PDB entry 8XX5 | electron microscopy, 2.40 A resolution | chains E and A of the 9 polymer chains in the assembly

[Chain E]
Protein: C147L
Organism: African swine fever virus
UniProt: A0A2X0RTW5 (A0A2X0RTW5_ASF); residues 9-147 here = UniProt positions 9-147
Chain sequence (139 residues; numbered 9 to 147; the number before each row is that of its first residue):
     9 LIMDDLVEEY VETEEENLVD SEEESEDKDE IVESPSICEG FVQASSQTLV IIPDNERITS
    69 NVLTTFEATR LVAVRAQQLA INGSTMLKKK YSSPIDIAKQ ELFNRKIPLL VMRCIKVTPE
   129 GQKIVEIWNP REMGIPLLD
Unresolved in the structure: 28-37
Reported in the primary citation:
  - conformationally variable residues (order/disorder transition): Leu9 to Val27

[Chain A]
Protein: DNA-directed RNA polymerase subunit
Organism: African swine fever virus
Notes: EC 2.7.7.6
UniProt: A0A3S7XUW7 (A0A3S7XUW7_ASF); residue numbers follow UniProt; this construct covers 1-1440
Chain sequence (1440 residues; each row starts with the number of its first residue):
     1 MEAGYAEIAA VQFNIAGDND HKRQGVMEVT ISNLFEGTLP AEGGIYDARM GTTDHHYKCI
    61 TCSHQRKQCM GHPGILQMHA PVLQPLFIAE IRRWLRVICL NCGAPIVDLK RYEHLIRPKR
   121 LIEAASSQTE GKQCYVCKAV HPKIVKDSED YFTFWADQQG KIDKLYPQII REIFSRVTYD
   181 TVVKLGRSKN SHPEKLVLKA IQIPPISIRP GIRLGIGSGP QSFHDINNVI QYLVRKNLLI
   241 PKDLQIVRGQ KIPLNIDRNL QTIQQLYYNF LLDSVSTTAT QGGTGKRGIV MGARPAPSIM
   301 RRLPRKEGRI RKSLLGSQVW SISRSTICGN SDLHLDEVGY PISFARTLQV AETVQHYNIN
   361 RLMPYFLNGK RQYPGCSRVY KQITQSVHDI EGLKQDFRLE VGDILYRDVV TGDVAFFNRQ
   421 PSLERSSIGV HRIVVLENPK ISTFQMNVSA CAWYNADFDG DQMNLWVPWS VMSRVEAELL
   481 CSVRNWFIST KSSGPVNGQV QDSTVGSFLL TRTNTPMGKN VMNKLHAMGL FQTTQTDPPC
   541 FANYSPTDLL DGKSVVSMLL RQTPINYQRA PTWYSEVYAP YMHYNKQDIS TQIRNGELIE
   601 GVLDKKAVGA GSSGGIYHLI SRRYGPQQAL KMIFATQQLA LNYVRNAGFT VSTADMLLTP
   661 EAHQEVQEII NELLLESEEI NNRLLHGDIM PPIGLTTHDF YEKLQLNALK FPDRILKPIM
   721 NSINPETNGL FQMVATGAKG SNPNMIHIMA GIGQIEINTQ RIQPQFSFGR TLVYYPRFAL
   781 EAQAYGFICN SYIAGLTSPE FIFGEMNGRF DLINKALSTS STGYANRKAI FGLQSCIVDY
   841 YRRVSIDTRL VQQLYGEDGL DARQLETVRF ETIMLSDQEL EDKFKYTGIQ SPLFEEEFSR
   901 LKKDRDKYRQ IFLNVENFNF SQLLTDVRQV PVNVASIVKN ILLSSTSGVL PFDEKSILQK
   961 YAMVKTFCKN LPYVFINNIQ ERLQTPIPVY LKRAASLMRM LIRIELATVK TLNITCEQMS
  1021 AILDLIRLQY TQSLINYGEA VGILAAQSVS EPLTQYMLDS HHRSVAGGTN KSGIVRPQEI
  1081 FSAKPVEAEQ SSEMLLRLKN PEVETNKTYA QEIANSIELI TFERLILQWH LLYETYSSTK
  1141 KNVMYPDFAS DVEWMTDFLE NHPLLQPPED IANWCIRLEL NKTTMILKSI SLESIINSLR
  1201 AKHPNTYIMH SVENTASGIP IIIRIYLRES AFRRSTNTRM ATDEKIAVNV VDKLLNSTIR
  1261 GIPGIKNANV VKLMRHRVDA QGKLVRLDNI YAIKTNGTNI FGAMLDDNID PYTIVSSSIG
  1321 DTMELYGIEA ARQKIISEIR TVMGDKGPNH RHLLMYADLM TRTGQVTSLE KAGLNAREPS
  1381 NVLLRMALSS PVQVLTDAAV DSAVNPIYGI AAPTLMGSVP RIGTMYSDII MDEKYITENY
Unresolved in the structure: 212-224, 285-295, 1138-1142, 1234-1240
Metal / ion sites: Zn2+ site 1: Cys59, Cys62, Cys69, His72; Zn2+ site 2: Cys99, Cys102, Cys134, Cys137; Mg2+: Asp457, Asp459, Asp461

[Chain E / chain A interface]
Residue-residue contacts (136):
  Val15(E) - Arg301(A)  hydrogen bond (backbone-side chain)
  Glu16(E) - Arg301(A)  hydrogen bond (backbone-side chain)
  Glu16(E) - Arg305(A)  salt bridge
  Glu17(E) - Ser274(A)
  Glu17(E) - Val275(A)
  Glu17(E) - Ser276(A)  hydrogen bond
  Tyr18(E) - Ser274(A)  hydrogen bond (backbone-backbone)
  Tyr18(E) - Val275(A)
  Tyr18(E) - Ser276(A)  hydrogen bond (backbone-backbone)
  Tyr18(E) - Arg301(A)
  Tyr18(E) - Pro304(A)
  Tyr18(E) - Arg305(A)
  Tyr18(E) - Ser1390(A)
  Tyr18(E) - Pro1391(A)
  Val19(E) - Ser276(A)
  Glu20(E) - Thr277(A)
  Glu20(E) - Thr278(A)  hydrogen bond (backbone-backbone)
  Glu20(E) - Ser1390(A)
  Glu20(E) - Pro1391(A)
  Glu20(E) - Val1392(A)  hydrogen bond (side chain-backbone)
  Glu20(E) - Gln1393(A)  hydrogen bond (side chain-backbone)
  Thr21(E) - Thr278(A)
  Glu22(E) - Gln1393(A)  hydrogen bond (backbone-side chain)
  Glu23(E) - Thr278(A)
  Glu24(E) - Lys1371(A)  salt bridge
  Glu24(E) - Asn1375(A)
  Glu24(E) - Arg1385(A)
  Glu24(E) - Gln1393(A)
  Glu24(E) - Val1394(A)
  Glu24(E) - Asp1397(A)
  Leu26(E) - Asn1375(A)
  Leu26(E) - Pro1379(A)  hydrophobic
  Leu26(E) - Arg1385(A)
  Glu38(E) - Asp180(A)
  Ile39(E) - Tyr179(A)
  Ile39(E) - Asp180(A)
  Ile39(E) - Val183(A)  hydrophobic
  Ile39(E) - Lys184(A)
  Val40(E) - Lys189(A)
  Glu41(E) - Tyr179(A)
  Glu41(E) - Lys189(A)
  Glu47(E) - Asn190(A)  hydrogen bond
  Asp62(E) - Ile979(A)
  Asn63(E) - Ile979(A)
  Asn63(E) - Gln980(A)  hydrogen bond (backbone-side chain)
  Asn63(E) - Arg982(A)
  Asn63(E) - Leu983(A)
  Glu64(E) - Gln980(A)
  Arg65(E) - Asn977(A)  hydrogen bond (backbone-side chain)
  Arg65(E) - Ile979(A)
  Arg65(E) - Gln980(A)  hydrogen bond (backbone-side chain)
  Ile66(E) - Tyr841(A)  hydrophobic
  Ile66(E) - Ile976(A)
  Ile66(E) - Asn977(A)
  Thr67(E) - Tyr840(A)
  Thr67(E) - Ile976(A)
  Thr67(E) - Asn977(A)  hydrogen bond (backbone-side chain)
  Thr67(E) - Tyr1037(A)
  Ser68(E) - Ile976(A)  hydrogen bond (backbone-backbone)
  Ser68(E) - Tyr1037(A)  hydrogen bond (backbone-side chain)
  Asn69(E) - Asn977(A)
  Asn69(E) - Asn978(A)  hydrogen bond
  Val70(E) - Thr1031(A)
  Thr72(E) - Asn1036(A)
  Thr72(E) - Tyr1037(A)
  Thr73(E) - Leu480(A)
  Thr73(E) - Asn1036(A)  hydrogen bond
  Phe74(E) - Leu480(A)  hydrophobic
  Phe74(E) - Asn1036(A)
  Phe74(E) - Tyr1037(A)
  Phe74(E) - Glu1039(A)
  Phe74(E) - Gly1423(A)
  Phe74(E) - Thr1424(A)
  Glu75(E) - Tyr840(A)
  Glu75(E) - Ser1427(A)  hydrogen bond
  Thr77(E) - Val475(A)
  Thr77(E) - Glu476(A)
  Thr77(E) - Leu479(A)
  Thr77(E) - Leu480(A)
  Arg78(E) - Met472(A)
  Arg78(E) - Thr1424(A)
  Arg78(E) - Met1425(A)
  Arg78(E) - Ile1429(A)
  Leu79(E) - Ile1429(A)  hydrophobic
  Val80(E) - Val475(A)  hydrophobic
  Ala81(E) - Met472(A)
  Ala81(E) - Val475(A)
  Val82(E) - Met472(A)  hydrophobic
  Ala84(E) - Val471(A)  hydrophobic
  Gln85(E) - Val471(A)
  Gln85(E) - Met472(A)
  Gln86(E) - Met1431(A)  hydrogen bond
  Leu87(E) - Gln355(A)
  Leu87(E) - Tyr357(A)  hydrogen bond (backbone-side chain)
  Ala88(E) - Thr353(A)
  Ala88(E) - Gln355(A)  hydrogen bond (backbone-side chain)
  Ala88(E) - Tyr357(A)
  Ile89(E) - Gln355(A)  hydrogen bond (backbone-side chain)
  Asn90(E) - Gln355(A)
  Gly91(E) - His356(A)  hydrogen bond (backbone-side chain)
  Met94(E) - Tyr1435(A)
  Met94(E) - Asn1439(A)
  Tyr99(E) - Tyr357(A)
  Ser100(E) - Tyr357(A)
  Ser100(E) - Asn358(A)
  Ser100(E) - Arg361(A)  hydrogen bond
  Ser101(E) - Arg361(A)
  Pro102(E) - Tyr357(A)
  Ile103(E) - Arg474(A)
  Ile103(E) - Val475(A)  hydrophobic
  Ile103(E) - Glu478(A)
  Ile105(E) - Tyr357(A)  hydrophobic
  Lys107(E) - Glu478(A)  salt bridge
  Lys114(E) - Tyr1435(A)
  Pro116(E) - Met1431(A)
  Pro116(E) - Asp1432(A)  hydrogen bond (backbone-backbone)
  Pro116(E) - Ile1436(A)
  Leu117(E) - Ile1429(A)  hydrophobic
  Leu117(E) - Ile1430(A)
  Leu117(E) - Met1431(A)  hydrophobic
  Leu118(E) - Ile1429(A)
  Leu118(E) - Ile1430(A)  hydrogen bond (backbone-backbone)
  Leu118(E) - Asp1432(A)
  Val119(E) - Asp1428(A)
  Met120(E) - Asp1428(A)  hydrogen bond (backbone-backbone)
  Arg121(E) - Tyr840(A)
  Arg121(E) - Tyr1037(A)
  Arg121(E) - Ser1427(A)
  Cys122(E) - Tyr840(A)
  Ile123(E) - Tyr841(A)  hydrophobic
  Ile135(E) - Ile1430(A)  hydrophobic
  Trp136(E) - Ile979(A)  hydrophobic
  Arg139(E) - Asp1432(A)  salt bridge
  Arg139(E) - Tyr1435(A)
  Leu145(E) - Leu479(A)  hydrophobic
  Leu146(E) - Arg484(A)
Other interface residues (no listed pair), chain E (72 interface residues in all): Asn25, Val27, Ser42, Ser92, Arg113, Ile115, Asn137
Other interface residues (no listed pair), chain A (69 interface residues in all): Ile116, Pro118, Arg842, Gly1038, Tyr1440

[In short]
72 residues of chain E face 69 of chain A across their interface, with 28 hydrogen bonds and 4 salt bridges.
Polar contacts include Glu16(E)-Arg305(A), Glu24(E)-Lys1371(A) and Lys107(E)-Glu478(A). Cys59(A), Cys62(A),
Cys69(A) and His72(A) coordinate Zn2+ site 1. Cys99(A), Cys102(A), Cys134(A) and Cys137(A) form the Zn2+ site
2. The paper reports conformational variability at Leu9(E).
Here chain E is C147L and chain A is DNA-directed RNA polymerase subunit, both from African swine fever virus.
Entry 8XX5 (ASFV RNAP M1249L C-tail occupied complex1 (MCOC1)) was determined by electron microscopy together
with 8Y0E, 8XX4, 8XXP, 8XXT and 8XY6 from the same study.
